PDB entry 6T15 | electron microscopy, 3.29 A resolution | chains N and R of the 33 polymer chains in the assembly

== Chain N ==
Protein: Cytochrome B-C1 complex subunit 2, mitochondrial; synonym: complex III subunit 2, core protein II, ubiquinol-cytochrome-C complex core protein 2
Organism: Saccharomyces cerevisiae S288C
UniProtKB: P00163 (CYB_YEAST); numbering as in UniProt (aligned over 1-385)
Sequence (385 residues; numbered 1 to 385; the number before each row is that of its first residue):
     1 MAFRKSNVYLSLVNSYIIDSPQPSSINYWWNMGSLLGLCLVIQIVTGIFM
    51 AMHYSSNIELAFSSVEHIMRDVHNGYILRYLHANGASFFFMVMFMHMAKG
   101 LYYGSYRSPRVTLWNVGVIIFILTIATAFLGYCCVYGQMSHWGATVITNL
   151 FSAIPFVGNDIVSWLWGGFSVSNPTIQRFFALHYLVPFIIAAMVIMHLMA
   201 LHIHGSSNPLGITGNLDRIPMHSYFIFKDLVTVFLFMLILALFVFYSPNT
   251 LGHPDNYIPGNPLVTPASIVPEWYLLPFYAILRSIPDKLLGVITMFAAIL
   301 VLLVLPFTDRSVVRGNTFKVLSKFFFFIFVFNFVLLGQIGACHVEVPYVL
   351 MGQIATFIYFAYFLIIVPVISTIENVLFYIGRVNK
Ion coordination: heme Fe site 1: His82, His183; heme Fe site 2: His96, His197
Small-molecule neighbours:
  - heme (HEM), molecule 1: Trp30, Gly33, Ser34, Leu36, Gly37, Phe89, Met93, His96, Met97, Lys99, Ser105, Leu113, Trp114, Gly117, Val118, Ile120, Phe121, Ile190, Val194, His197, Leu198, Leu201, Ser206, Ser207
  - heme (HEM), molecule 2: Leu40, Gln43, Ile44, Gly47, Ile48, Met50, Ala51, Tyr54, Val65, Ile68, Arg79, His82, Ala83, Ala86, Phe89, Phe90, Thr124, Thr127, Ala128, Gly131, Tyr132, Cys134, Val135, Phe180, His183, Tyr184, Pro187, Ile190, Asn256, Tyr274
  - 1,2-diacyl-sn-glycero-3-phoshocholine (PCF): Asn27, Trp29, Met91, Phe94, Met95, Met97, Ala98, Lys99, Tyr102, Tyr103, Pro209, Thr317, Phe318, Phe326, Phe327, Phe329, Val330, Phe333
Swiss-Prot annotation at these positions:
  - binding site (a ubiquinone): Tyr16, His202
  - binding site (heme b): His82, His96, His183, His197
  - natural variant: Ile122 (I122T: In strain: ATCC 44821 / 777-3A), Ile269 (I269ID: In strain: D273-10B/A21)
  - mutagenesis: Gly131 (G131S: In W7: Causes respiratory deficiency)

== Chain R ==
Protein: Cytochrome B-C1 complex subunit 7; synonym: complex III subunit 7, complex III subunit VII, ubiquinol-cytochrome C reductase C reductase complex 14 kDa protein
Organism: Saccharomyces cerevisiae S288C
UniProtKB: P00128 (QCR7_YEAST); residues 1-127 here = UniProt positions 1-127
Sequence (127 residues; numbered 1 to 127; the number before each row is that of its first residue):
     1 MPQSFTSIARIGDYILKSPVLSKLCVPVANQFINLAGYKKLGLKFDDLIA
    51 EENPIMQTALRRLPEDESYARAYRIIRAHQTELTHHLLPRNEWIKAQEDV
   101 PYLLPYILEAEAAAKEKDELDNIEVSK
Not modelled in the structure: 1

== Chain N / chain R interface ==
Pairs across the interface - 76 pairs, chain N then chain R:
  Ser24(N) with Leu83(R)
  Ser25(N) with His79(R); Glu82(R)
  Arg107(N) with Pro2(R); Ala50(R)
  Ser108(N) with Glu52(R)
  Pro109(N) with Glu52(R)
  Asn208(N) with His79(R), hydrogen bond
  Pro209(N) with Glu82(R)
  Leu210(N) with Leu41(R), hydrophobic; His79(R)
  Ile212(N) with Asp47(R); Leu48(R), hydrophobic; Ile75(R), hydrophobic; His79(R)
  Thr213(N) with Glu51(R); Arg71(R); Ile75(R); His79(R), hydrogen bond (backbone-side chain)
  Gly214(N) with His79(R)
  Asn215(N) with Glu51(R)
  Leu216(N) with Ala72(R); Ile75(R), hydrophobic; Ile76(R), hydrophobic
  Asp217(N) with Ile76(R)
  Asp309(N) with Pro2(R)
  Arg310(N) with Pro2(R), hydrogen bond (side chain-backbone); Gln3(R)
  Ser311(N) with Pro2(R)
  Val312(N) with Gln3(R); Phe5(R), hydrophobic; Ile8(R), hydrophobic; Ile49(R); Ala50(R), hydrogen bond (backbone-backbone)
  Val313(N) with Phe45(R), hydrophobic; Leu48(R)
  Arg314(N) with Glu52(R), salt bridge
  Phe318(N) with Ala36(R); Tyr38(R), hydrophobic; Leu41(R), hydrophobic; Leu48(R), hydrophobic
  Val320(N) with Phe32(R), hydrophobic; Ala36(R), hydrophobic
  Thr372(N) with Gln3(R)
  Glu374(N) with Phe32(R)
  Asn375(N) with Gln3(R), hydrogen bond; Ile8(R)
  Val376(N) with Ile11(R), hydrophobic; Ile15(R), hydrophobic
  Leu377(N) with Ala29(R); Phe32(R), hydrophobic
  Phe378(N) with Phe32(R), hydrophobic; Ile33(R); Tyr38(R), hydrophobic; Phe45(R), hydrophobic
  Tyr379(N) with Ile8(R); Ala9(R); Gly12(R); Asp13(R), hydrogen bond; Leu104(R), hydrophobic
  Ile380(N) with Gly12(R); Cys25(R); Val26(R); Ala29(R), hydrophobic
  Gly381(N) with Ala29(R); Asn30(R); Ile33(R)
  Arg382(N) with Ile33(R); Phe45(R); Asp46(R), salt bridge; Asp99(R); Pro101(R); Leu104(R)
  Val383(N) with Leu16(R), hydrophobic; Pro101(R), hydrophobic
  Lys385(N) with Asp13(R), salt bridge
Also at the interface, not in a pair above, chain N (35 interface residues in all): Asn27
Also at the interface, not in a pair above, chain R (43 interface residues in all): Val28, Leu35, Gly37, Leu43, Ala78, His85

== Summary ==
Chain N and chain R form an interface of 35 and 43 residues respectively, with 6 hydrogen bonds and 3 salt
bridges. Among the polar pairs are Arg314(N)-Glu52(R), Arg382(N)-Asp46(R) and Lys385(N)-Asp13(R). Bound to
chain N: heme and 1,2-diacyl-sn-glycero-3-phoshocholine.
Chain N is Cytochrome B-C1 complex subunit 2, mitochondrial; synonym: complex III subunit 2, core protein II,
ubiquinol-cytochrome-C complex core protein 2 and chain R is Cytochrome B-C1 complex subunit 7; synonym:
complex III subunit 7, complex III subunit VII, ubiquinol-cytochrome C reductase C reductase complex 14 kDa
protein, both from Saccharomyces cerevisiae S288C; the structure, The III2-IV(5B)1 respiratory supercomplex
from S. cerevisiae, was determined by electron microscopy, deposited together with 6T0B.
